Entry 3D6Y (X-ray diffraction, 2.70 A resolution); this record covers chains B and A.

[Chain B]
Molecule: BMR promoter DNA
Sequence (24 nucleotides; each row starts with the number of its first residue; note: 2 numbers in that range are skipped by the numbering (no residue carries them; nothing is unmodelled there); numbers below 1 keep their minus sign (DT-13 is residue -13)):
   -13 TGACCCTCCC CT
     1 TAGGGGAGGG TC

[Chain A]
Molecule: Multidrug-efflux transporter 1 regulator
From: Bacillus subtilis
Reference sequence: P39075 (BMRR_BACSU); numbering as in UniProt (aligned over 1-278)
Sequence (284 residues; row label = number of the first residue in the row):
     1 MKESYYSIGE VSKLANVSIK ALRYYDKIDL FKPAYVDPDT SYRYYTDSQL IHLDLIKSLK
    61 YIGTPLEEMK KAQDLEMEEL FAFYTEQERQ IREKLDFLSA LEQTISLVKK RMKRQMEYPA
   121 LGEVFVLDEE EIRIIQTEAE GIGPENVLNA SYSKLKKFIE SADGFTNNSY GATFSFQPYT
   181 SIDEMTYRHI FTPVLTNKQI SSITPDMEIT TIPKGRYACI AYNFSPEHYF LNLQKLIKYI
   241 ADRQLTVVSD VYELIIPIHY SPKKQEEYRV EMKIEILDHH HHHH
Unresolved in the structure: 1, 279-284
Construct notes: engineered mutation Glu275 (Arg in P39075), Leu277 (Ala in P39075), Asp278 (Glu in P39075); expression tag (279-284)
Swiss-Prot annotation at these positions:
  - DNA-binding region: Ile8 to Lys27 (H-T-H motif)
Small-molecule neighbours: berberine (BER): Ile51, Pro144, Val147, Asn149, Tyr152, Tyr170, Ile182, Tyr187, Phe224, Pro226, Tyr229, Glu253, Ile255, Tyr268

[Interface between chain B and chain A]
Residue-residue contacts (16; chain B residue first):
  DC-10(B) with Tyr42(A), hydrogen bond to the base
  DC-9(B) with Ser7(A), hydrogen bond to the phosphate; Ile8(A), sugar contact; Gly9(A), hydrogen bond to the phosphate; Ile19(A), phosphate contact; Arg23(A), sugar contact; Tyr42(A), hydrogen bond to the sugar
  DC-8(B) with Ile8(A), phosphate contact; Arg23(A), salt bridge to the phosphate; Thr40(A), sugar contact; Ser41(A), phosphate contact; Tyr42(A), sugar contact; Arg43(A), salt bridge to the phosphate
  DT-7(B) with Arg23(A), base contact; Arg43(A), salt bridge to the phosphate
  DC-6(B) with Lys20(A), base contact
Interface residues without a listed pair, chain B (6 interface residues in all): DC-5
Interface residues without a listed pair, chain A (11 interface residues in all): Glu10

[Overview]
6 residues of chain B and 11 residues of chain A are in contact; the contacts include 4 hydrogen bonds and 3
salt bridges. Polar pairs include DC-10(B)-Tyr42(A), DC-9(B)-Tyr42(A) and DC-9(B)-Ser7(A). Chain A binds
berberine.
Chain B is BMR promoter DNA and chain A is Multidrug-efflux transporter 1 regulator (Bacillus subtilis); the
structure, Crystal structure of R275E mutant of BMRR bound to DNA and berberine, was determined by X-ray
diffraction (same publication as 3D6Z, 3D70 and 3D71).
